2P5W - chains A and C of the 5 polymer chains in the assembly; structure by X-ray diffraction, 2.20 A resolution.

[Chain A]
Name: HLA class I histocompatibility antigen, A-2 alpha chain
Organism: Homo sapiens
Notes: fragment: extracellular domains alpha 1, alpha2 and alpha3, residues 25-299
UniProt: P01892 (1A02_HUMAN); residues 1-276 here correspond to UniProt positions 25-300 (UniProt number = residue number + 24)
Sequence (276 residues; row label = number of the first residue in the row):
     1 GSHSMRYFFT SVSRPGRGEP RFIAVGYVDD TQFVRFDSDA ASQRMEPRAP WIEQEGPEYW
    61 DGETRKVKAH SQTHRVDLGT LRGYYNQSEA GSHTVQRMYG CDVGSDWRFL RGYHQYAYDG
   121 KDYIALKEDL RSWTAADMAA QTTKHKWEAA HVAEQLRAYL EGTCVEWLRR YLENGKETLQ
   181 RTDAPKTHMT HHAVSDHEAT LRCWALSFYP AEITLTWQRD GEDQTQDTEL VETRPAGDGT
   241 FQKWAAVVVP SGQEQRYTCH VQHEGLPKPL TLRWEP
Cystine bridges: C101-C164, C203-C259

[Chain C]
Name: Cancer/testis antigen 1B
UniProt: P78358 (CTG1B_HUMAN); residues 1-9 here correspond to UniProt positions 157-165 (UniProt number = residue number + 156)
Sequence (9 residues; row label = number of the first residue in the row):
     1 SLLMWITQC

[How chain A and chain C interact]
Pairs across the interface (37):
  M5(A) with S1(C)
  Y7(A) with S1(C), hydrogen bond (side chain-backbone); L2(C), hydrophobic
  F9(A) with L2(C), hydrophobic
  M45(A) with L2(C), hydrophobic
  E63(A) with S1(C), hydrogen bond; L2(C), hydrogen bond (side chain-backbone)
  K66(A) with S1(C), hydrogen bond; L2(C), hydrogen bond (side chain-backbone); L3(C); M4(C)
  V67(A) with L2(C)
  H70(A) with L3(C), hydrogen bond (side chain-backbone); I6(C)
  T73(A) with I6(C); Q8(C)
  V76(A) with Q8(C)
  D77(A) with Q8(C); C9(C), hydrogen bond (side chain-backbone)
  T80(A) with C9(C)
  L81(A) with C9(C), hydrophobic
  Y84(A) with C9(C), hydrogen bond (side chain-backbone)
  R97(A) with I6(C)
  Y99(A) with L2(C); L3(C), hydrogen bond (side chain-backbone)
  T143(A) with C9(C), hydrogen bond (side chain-backbone)
  K146(A) with C9(C), hydrogen bond (side chain-backbone)
  W147(A) with T7(C), hydrogen bond (side chain-backbone); Q8(C), hydrogen bond (side chain-backbone); C9(C)
  V152(A) with T7(C)
  L156(A) with L3(C), hydrophobic
  Y159(A) with S1(C), hydrogen bond (side chain-backbone); L2(C); L3(C), hydrophobic
  W167(A) with S1(C)
  Y171(A) with S1(C), hydrogen bond (side chain-backbone)
Also at the interface, not in a pair above, chain A (27 interface residues in all): Y59, Y116, Q155
Also at the interface, not in a pair above, chain C (9 interface residues in all): W5

[Summary]
27 residues of chain A and 9 residues of chain C are in contact, with 15 hydrogen bonds. Polar pairs include
Y7(A)-S1(C), E63(A)-S1(C) and E63(A)-L2(C).
Here chain A is HLA class I histocompatibility antigen, A-2 alpha chain (Homo sapiens) and chain C is
Cancer/testis antigen 1B. Entry 2P5W (Crystal structures of high affinity human T-cell receptors bound to pMHC
reveal native diagonal binding geometry) was determined by X-ray diffraction together with 2P5E, 2PYE and 2PYF
from the same study.
